3OKJ - chains C and D of the 28 polymer chains in the assembly; structure by X-ray diffraction, 2.70 A resolution.

# Chain C
Name: Proteasome component PRE6
Organism: Saccharomyces cerevisiae
Notes: EC 3.4.25.1; fragment: sequence database residues 3-243
Reference sequence: P40303 (PSA7_YEAST); the construct lacks a stretch of the UniProt sequence and is renumbered around it, so the offset changes along the chain: 7-62 = UniProt 3-58; 63-143 = UniProt 60-140; 145-180 = UniProt 144-179; 182-203 = UniProt 184-205; 1 more segments
Amino-acid sequence (241 residues; row label = number of the first residue in the row; note: 3 numbers in that range are skipped by the numbering (no residue carries them; nothing is unmodelled there); a row labelled like 18A-18D holds insertion residues (18A, then the next letters in order)):
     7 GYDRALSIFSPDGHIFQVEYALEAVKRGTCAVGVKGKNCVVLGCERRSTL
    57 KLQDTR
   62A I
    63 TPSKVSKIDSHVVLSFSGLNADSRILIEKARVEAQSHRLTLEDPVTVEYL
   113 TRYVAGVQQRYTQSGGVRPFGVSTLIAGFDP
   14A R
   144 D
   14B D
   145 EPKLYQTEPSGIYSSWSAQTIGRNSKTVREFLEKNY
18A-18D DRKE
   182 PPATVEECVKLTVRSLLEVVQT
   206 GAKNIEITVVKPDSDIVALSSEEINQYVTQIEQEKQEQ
UniProt features mapped onto this chain:
  - modified residue: Thr-63 (Phosphothreonine)

# Chain D
Name: Proteasome component PUP2
Organism: Saccharomyces cerevisiae
Notes: EC 3.4.25.1; fragment: sequence database residues 9-250
Reference sequence: P32379 (PSA5_YEAST); the construct lacks a stretch of the UniProt sequence and is renumbered around it, so the offset changes along the chain: 9-123 = UniProt 9-123; 125-144 = UniProt 131-150; 145-180 = UniProt 152-187; 184-202 = UniProt 191-209; 3 more segments
Amino-acid sequence (242 residues; row label = number of the first residue in the row; note: 7 numbers in that range are skipped by the numbering (no residue carries them; nothing is unmodelled there); a row labelled like 12A-12G holds insertion residues (12A, then the next letters in order)):
     9 DRGVSTFSPEGRLFQVEYSLEAIKLGSTAIGIATKEGVVLGVEKRATSPL
    59 LESDSIEKIVEIDRHIGCAMSGLTADARSMIEHARTAAVTHNLYYDEDIN
   109 VESLTQSVCDLALRF
12A-12G GEGASGE
   125 ERLMSRPFGVALLIAGHDAD
   14A D
   145 GYQLFHAEPSGTFYRYNAKAIGSGSEGAQAELLNEW
18C-18E HSS
   184 LTLKEAELLVLKILKQVME
   205 EKLDE
20A-20B NN
   210 AQLSCITKQDGFKIYDNEKTAELI
   235 KELKEKEAAE

# Interface between chain C and chain D
Contacting residue pairs (62; chain C residue first):
  Asp-9(C) / Glu-12B(D)
  Arg-10(C) / Glu-12B(D)
  Ala-11(C) / Val-12(D)  hydrophobic
  Ala-11(C) / Glu-12B(D)  hydrogen bond (backbone-side chain)
  Ala-11(C) / Ser-129(D)
  Ser-13(C) / Ser-129(D)
  Ser-13(C) / Arg-130(D)
  Ile-14(C) / Val-12(D)  hydrophobic
  Ile-14(C) / Gln-23(D)
  Phe-15(C) / Gln-23(D)
  Phe-15(C) / Tyr-26(D)  hydrophobic
  Phe-15(C) / Ser-27(D)
  Phe-15(C) / Ala-30(D)  hydrophobic
  Phe-15(C) / Leu-81(D)  hydrophobic
  Phe-15(C) / Arg-130(D)
  Phe-15(C) / Pro-131(D)
  Phe-15(C) / Gly-133(D)
  Ser-16(C) / Tyr-26(D)
  Pro-17(C) / Tyr-26(D)  hydrophobic
  Pro-17(C) / Glu-29(D)
  Asp-18(C) / Glu-29(D)
  Arg-18B(C) / Pro-57(D)  hydrogen bond (side chain-backbone)
  Arg-18B(C) / Leu-58(D)  hydrogen bond (side chain-backbone)
  Arg-18B(C) / Leu-59(D)  hydrogen bond (side chain-backbone)
  Arg-18B(C) / Glu-60(D)
  Gly-19(C) / Tyr-26(D)
  Gly-19(C) / Glu-29(D)
  Gly-19(C) / Ala-30(D)
  His-20(C) / Leu-33(D)
  Ile-21(C) / Arg-130(D)
  Lys-41(C) / Glu-60(D)  salt bridge
  Gln-121(C) / Ala-83(D)
  Gln-121(C) / Asp-84(D)
  Thr-124(C) / Arg-130(D)  hydrogen bond
  Gln-125(C) / Asp-84(D)
  Gln-125(C) / Met-128(D)
  Gln-125(C) / Ser-129(D)  hydrogen bond (backbone-backbone)
  Gln-125(C) / Arg-130(D)
  Gln-125(C) / Pro-131(D)
  Gln-125(C) / Phe-132(D)
  Ser-126(C) / Ser-129(D)  hydrogen bond (backbone-side chain)
  Gly-127(C) / Ser-129(D)
  Ser-154(C) / Ala-83(D)
  Gly-155(C) / Ala-83(D)
  Ile-156(C) / Thr-82(D)
  Ile-156(C) / Ala-83(D)
  Ser-158(C) / Leu-59(D)
  Ser-158(C) / Ser-63(D)
  Ser-159(C) / Leu-59(D)
  Ser-159(C) / Glu-60(D)  hydrogen bond (backbone-backbone)
  Ser-159(C) / Ser-63(D)  hydrogen bond (backbone-side chain)
  Trp-160(C) / Ser-56(D)
  Trp-160(C) / Leu-58(D)  hydrophobic
  Trp-160(C) / Leu-59(D)
  Trp-160(C) / Glu-60(D)
  Ser-161(C) / Leu-58(D)  hydrogen bond (backbone-backbone)
  Ser-161(C) / Glu-60(D)  hydrogen bond (backbone-side chain)
  Ala-162(C) / Leu-58(D)
  Leu-176(C) / Leu-58(D)  hydrophobic
  Glu-177(C) / Ser-56(D)  hydrogen bond
  Glu-177(C) / Pro-57(D)
  Glu-177(C) / Leu-58(D)
Also at the interface, not in a pair above, chain C (31 interface residues in all): Arg-173, Tyr-180
Also at the interface, not in a pair above, chain D (26 interface residues in all): Asp-9, Thr-55

# In short
31 residues of chain C face 26 of chain D across their interface; the contacts include 12 hydrogen bonds and 1
salt bridge. Polar pairs include Lys-41(C)/Glu-60(D), Ala-11(C)/Glu-12B(D) and Arg-18B(C)/Pro-57(D).
Chain C is Proteasome component PRE6 and chain D is Proteasome component PUP2, both from Saccharomyces
cerevisiae; the structure, Alpha-keto-aldehyde binding mechanism reveals a novel lead structure motif for
proteasome inhibition, was determined by X-ray diffraction.
